PDB entry 6J51 | electron microscopy, 4.20 A resolution (low resolution: residue-level contacts below are approximate; hydrogen-bond / salt-bridge calls are withheld) | chains N and a of the 28 polymer chains in the assembly

# Chain N
Molecule: 198-nt DNA strand
Sequence (198 nucleotides; each row starts with the number of its first residue; numbers below 1 keep their minus sign (DG-125 is residue -125)):
  -125 GCTTACGTCA GTCTGGCCAT CTTTGTGTTT GGTGTGTTTG GGTGGTGGCC GTTTTCGTTG
   -65 TTTTTTTCTG TCTCGTGCCT GGTGTCTTGG GTGTAATCCC CTTGGCGGTT AAAACGCGGG
    -5 GGACAGCGCG TACGTGCGTT TAAGCGGTGC TAGAGCTGTC TACGACCAAT TGAGCGGCCT
    55 CGGCACCGGG ATTCTGAT
Disordered / not traced: -125 to -55, -36 to -32

# Chain a
Molecule: Histone H3.3
From: Homo sapiens
UniProt: P84243 (H33_HUMAN); residues 0-135 here correspond to UniProt positions 1-136 (UniProt number = residue number + 1)
Chain sequence (139 residues; numbered -3 to 135; the number before each row is that of its first residue; numbers below 1 keep their minus sign (Gly-3 is residue -3)):
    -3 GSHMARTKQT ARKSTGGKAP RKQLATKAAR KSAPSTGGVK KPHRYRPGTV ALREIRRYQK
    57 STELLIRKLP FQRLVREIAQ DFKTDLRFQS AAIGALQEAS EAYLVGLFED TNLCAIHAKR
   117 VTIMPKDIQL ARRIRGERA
Disordered / not traced: -3 to 37, 135
Differences from the reference sequence: expression tag (-3 to -1)
Curated features (UniProtKB/Swiss-Prot):
  - site: Ser31 (Interaction with ZMYND11)
  - modified residue: Arg2 (Asymmetric dimethylarginine), Thr3 (Phosphothreonine), Lys4 (Allysine), Gln5 (5-glutamyl dopamine), Thr6 (Phosphothreonine), Arg8 (Citrulline), Lys9 (N6,N6,N6-trimethyllysine), Ser10 (ADP-ribosylserine), Thr11 (Phosphothreonine), Lys14 (N6-(2-hydroxyisobutyryl)lysine), Arg17 (Asymmetric dimethylarginine), Lys18 (N6-(2-hydroxyisobutyryl)lysine), Lys23 (N6-(2-hydroxyisobutyryl)lysine), Arg26 (Citrulline), Lys27 (N6,N6,N6-trimethyllysine), Ser28 (ADP-ribosylserine), Ser31 (Phosphoserine), Lys36 (N6,N6,N6-trimethyllysine), Lys37 (N6-methyllysine), Tyr41 (Phosphotyrosine) and 9 more in UniProt
  - lipidation: Lys18 (N6-decanoyllysine)

# Interface between chain N and chain a
Contacting residue pairs - 12 pairs, chain N then chain a:
  DT9(N) - Pro43(a)
  DT9(N) - Gly44(a)
  DT9(N) - Val46(a)
  DG10(N) - Arg40(a)
  DA17(N) - Leu65(a)
  DA17(N) - Pro66(a)
  DA17(N) - Arg69(a)
  DG18(N) - Arg63(a)
  DG18(N) - Lys64(a)
  DG18(N) - Leu65(a)
  DA26(N) - Arg83(a)
  DG27(N) - Arg83(a)
Interface residues without a listed pair, chain N (7 interface residues in all): DG8
Interface residues without a listed pair, chain a (12 interface residues in all): Ala47, Asp81

# In short
The interface between chain N and chain a involves 7 residues on one side and 12 on the other.
Here chain N is a 198-nt DNA strand and chain a is Histone H3.3 (Homo sapiens). Entry 6J51 (RNA polymerase II
elongation complex bound with Spt4/5 and foreign DNA, stalled at SHL(-1) of the ...) was determined by
electron microscopy together with 6IR9, 6J4W, 6J4X, 6J4Y, 6J4Z and 6J50 from the same study.
